1X3N - chain A; structure by X-ray diffraction, 2.30 A resolution.

[Chain A]
Protein: Propionate kinase
Source organism: Salmonella typhimurium
Notes: EC 2.7.2.-
Reference sequence: O06961 (TDCD_SALTY); numbering as in UniProt (aligned over 2-402)
Sequence (415 residues; numbered -12 to 402; the number before each row is that of its first residue; numbers below 1 keep their minus sign (Met-12 is residue -12)):
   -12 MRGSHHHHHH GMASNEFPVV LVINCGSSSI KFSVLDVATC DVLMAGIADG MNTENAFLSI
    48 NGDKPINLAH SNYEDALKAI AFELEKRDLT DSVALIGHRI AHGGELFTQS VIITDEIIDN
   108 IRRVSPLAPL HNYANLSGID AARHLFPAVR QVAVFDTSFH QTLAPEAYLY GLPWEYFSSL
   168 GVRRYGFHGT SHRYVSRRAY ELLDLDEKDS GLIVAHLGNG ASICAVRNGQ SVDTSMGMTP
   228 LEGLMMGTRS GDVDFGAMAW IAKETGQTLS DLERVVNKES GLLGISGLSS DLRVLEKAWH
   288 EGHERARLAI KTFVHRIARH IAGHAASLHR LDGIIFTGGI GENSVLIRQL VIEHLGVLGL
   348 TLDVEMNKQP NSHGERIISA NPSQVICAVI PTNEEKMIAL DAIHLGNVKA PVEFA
Not modelled in the structure: -12 to 3, 398-402
Sequence notes: expression tag (-12 to 1)
Ligand contacts: AMP-PNP (ANP; phosphoaminophosphonic acid-adenylate ester): His175, His203, Gly205, Asn206, Gly207, Ser277, Asp278, Leu279, Arg280, Glu283, Gly325, Gly326, Ile327, Asn330, Ser331
Curated features (UniProtKB/Swiss-Prot):
  - active site: Asp143 (Proton donor/acceptor)
  - binding site (ATP): Asn11, Lys18, His175, His203 to Gly207, Asp278 to Arg280, Gly326 to Asn330
  - binding site (Mg(2+)): Asn11, Glu381
  - binding site (substrate): Arg86
  - site (Transition state stabilizer): His175, Arg236

[Summary]
Bound to chain A: AMP-PNP. From UniProt: active-site residue Asp143, 16 ATP-binding residues, Mg2+-binding
residues Asn11 and Glu381 and substrate-binding residue Arg86.
Chain A is Propionate kinase (Salmonella typhimurium); the structure, Crystal structure of AMPPNP bound
Propionate kinase (TdcD) from Salmonella typhimurium, was determined by X-ray diffraction, deposited together
with 1X3M.
